2VB6 - chains A and B; structure by X-ray diffraction, 2.30 A resolution.

== Chain A ==
Molecule: Myosin VI
Source organism: Sus scrofa
Notes: fragment: motor domain-insert2, residues 2-277, 304-377, 379-816
Reference sequence: Q29122 (MYO6_PIG); the construct lacks a stretch of the UniProt sequence, so the offset changes along the chain: 2-277 = UniProt 2-277; 304-377 = UniProt 304-377; 378-815 = UniProt 379-816
Sequence (788 residues; row label = number of the first residue in the row; note: 26 numbers in that range are skipped by the numbering (no residue carries them; nothing is unmodelled there)):
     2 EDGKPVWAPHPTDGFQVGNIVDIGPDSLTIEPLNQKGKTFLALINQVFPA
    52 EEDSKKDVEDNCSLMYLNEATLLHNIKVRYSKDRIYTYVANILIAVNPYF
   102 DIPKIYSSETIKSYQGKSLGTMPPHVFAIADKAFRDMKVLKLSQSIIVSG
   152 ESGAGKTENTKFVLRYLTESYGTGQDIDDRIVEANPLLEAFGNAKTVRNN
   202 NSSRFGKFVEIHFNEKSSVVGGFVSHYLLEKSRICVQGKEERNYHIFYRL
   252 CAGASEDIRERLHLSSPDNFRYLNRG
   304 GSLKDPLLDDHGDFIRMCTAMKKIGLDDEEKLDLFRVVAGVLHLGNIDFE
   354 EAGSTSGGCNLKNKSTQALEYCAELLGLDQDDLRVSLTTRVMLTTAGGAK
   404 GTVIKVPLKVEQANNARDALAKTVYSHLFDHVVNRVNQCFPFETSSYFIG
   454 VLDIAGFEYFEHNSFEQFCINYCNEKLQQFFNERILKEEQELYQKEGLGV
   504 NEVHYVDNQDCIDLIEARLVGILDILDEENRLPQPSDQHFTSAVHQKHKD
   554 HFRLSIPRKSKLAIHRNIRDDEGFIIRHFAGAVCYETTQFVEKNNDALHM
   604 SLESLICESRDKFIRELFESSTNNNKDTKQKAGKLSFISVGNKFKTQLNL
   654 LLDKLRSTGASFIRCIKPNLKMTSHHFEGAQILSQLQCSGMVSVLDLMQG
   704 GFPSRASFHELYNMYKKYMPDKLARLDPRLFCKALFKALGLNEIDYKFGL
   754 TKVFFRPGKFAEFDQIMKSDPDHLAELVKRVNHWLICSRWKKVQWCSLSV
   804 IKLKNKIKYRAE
Disordered / not traced: 2-3, 275-277, 304-308, 353-367, 393-409, 503-507, 623-638, 815
Construct notes: conflict Val-547 (Gly548 in Q29122), Arg-572 (Ala573 in Q29122), Asp-573 (Tyr574 in Q29122), Leu-714 (Val715 in Q29122), Tyr-721 (Ser722 in Q29122), Met-722 (Leu723 in Q29122)
Swiss-Prot annotation at these positions:
  - binding site (ATP): Gly-151 to Thr-158
  - modified residue: Ser-267 (Phosphoserine), Thr-405 (Phosphothreonine), Ser-604 (Phosphoserine)
  - region: Phe-665 to Asn-672 (Actin-binding), Lys-782 to Ile-810 (Required for binding calmodulin)

== Chain B ==
Molecule: Calmodulin
Source organism: Gallus gallus
Reference sequence: P62149 (CALM_CHICK); residues 0-148 here correspond to UniProt positions 1-149 (UniProt number = residue number + 1)
Sequence (149 residues; row label = number of the first residue in the row; numbering starts at 0):
     0 MADQLTEEQIAEFKEAFSLFDKDGDGTITTKELGTVMRSLGQNPTEAELQ
    50 DMINEVDADGNGTIDFPEFLTMMARKMKDTDSEEEIREAFRVFDKDGNGF
   100 ISAAELRHVMTNLGEKLTDEEVDEMIRESDIDGDGQVNYEEFVTMMTSK
Disordered / not traced: 0-2, 148
Construct notes: conflict Phe-99 (Tyr100 in P62149), Glu-120 (Gln121 in P62149), Thr-143 (Gln144 in P62149), Ser-147 (Ala148 in P62149)
Swiss-Prot annotation at these positions:
  - binding site (Ca(2+)): Asp-20, Asp-22, Asp-24, Thr-26, Glu-31, Asp-56, Asp-58, Asn-60, Thr-62, Glu-67, Asp-93, Asp-95, Asn-97, Glu-104, Asp-129, Asp-131, Asp-133, Gln-135, Glu-140
  - modified residue: Ala-1 (N-acetylalanine), Lys-115 (N6,N6,N6-trimethyllysine)

== Chain A / chain B interface ==
Contacting residue pairs (87):
  Val-140(A) with Asp-58(B); Asn-60(B)
  His-712(A) with Lys-21(B); Asp-22(B)
  Tyr-715(A) with Lys-115(B)
  Lys-725(A) with Glu-120(B); Glu-123(B), salt bridge
  Arg-728(A) with Lys-115(B); Leu-116(B); Thr-117(B); Glu-120(B), salt bridge
  Arg-732(A) with Lys-13(B); Glu-14(B), salt bridge; Ser-17(B)
  Lys-736(A) with Glu-14(B), salt bridge
  Thr-754(A) with Gly-23(B); Asp-24(B); Gly-25(B)
  Asn-785(A) with Glu-123(B), hydrogen bond
  His-786(A) with Glu-127(B), salt bridge
  Ile-789(A) with Glu-123(B); Met-124(B), hydrophobic; Glu-127(B)
  Cys-790(A) with Met-144(B), hydrophobic
  Arg-792(A) with Met-109(B); Glu-114(B), salt bridge; Lys-115(B), hydrogen bond (side chain-backbone); Leu-116(B)
  Trp-793(A) with Leu-105(B), hydrophobic; Met-124(B), hydrogen bond (side chain-backbone); Ser-128(B); Met-144(B), hydrophobic
  Lys-794(A) with Glu-11(B), salt bridge; Met-144(B); Met-145(B); Ser-147(B), hydrogen bond (side chain-backbone)
  Lys-795(A) with Glu-14(B); Ala-15(B); Ser-17(B); Leu-18(B); Glu-114(B), salt bridge
  Val-796(A) with Phe-92(B), hydrophobic; Met-109(B), hydrophobic
  Gln-797(A) with Phe-141(B), hydrogen bond (side chain-backbone); Met-144(B); Met-145(B)
  Trp-798(A) with Glu-11(B); Phe-12(B), hydrophobic; Ala-15(B); Met-145(B), hydrogen bond (side chain-backbone)
  Cys-799(A) with Ala-15(B); Leu-18(B), hydrophobic; Phe-19(B), hydrophobic; Val-35(B), hydrophobic
  Ser-800(A) with Leu-39(B); Ala-88(B); Phe-92(B)
  Leu-801(A) with Glu-84(B); Met-145(B), hydrophobic
  Ser-802(A) with Phe-12(B); Phe-68(B); Met-72(B)
  Val-803(A) with Phe-19(B), hydrophobic; Val-35(B), hydrophobic; Met-36(B), hydrophobic
  Ile-804(A) with Glu-84(B); Glu-87(B); Ala-88(B)
  Lys-805(A) with Met-72(B); Glu-84(B), salt bridge
  Leu-806(A) with Met-36(B), hydrophobic; Met-51(B); Met-72(B), hydrophobic
  Lys-807(A) with Gln-41(B); Glu-87(B), salt bridge
  Asn-808(A) with Arg-74(B); Glu-84(B), hydrogen bond
  Lys-809(A) with Glu-54(B), salt bridge; Thr-70(B); Met-71(B), hydrogen bond (side chain-backbone); Ala-73(B), hydrogen bond (side chain-backbone)
  Ile-810(A) with Glu-47(B); Met-51(B), hydrophobic
  Tyr-812(A) with Arg-74(B); Lys-75(B)
  Arg-813(A) with Asp-50(B), salt bridge; Glu-54(B)
Also at the interface, not in a pair above, chain A (34 interface residues in all): Ala-727
Also at the interface, not in a pair above, chain B (57 interface residues in all): Gln-8, Leu-32, Pro-43, Met-76, Val-91, Leu-112, Ile-125, Val-136

== Summary ==
The interface between chain A and chain B involves 34 residues on one side and 57 on the other; the contacts
include 9 hydrogen bonds and 12 salt bridges. Polar contacts include Lys-725(A)/Glu-123(B),
Arg-728(A)/Glu-120(B) and Arg-732(A)/Glu-14(B).
Chain A is Myosin VI (Sus scrofa) and chain B is Calmodulin (Gallus gallus); the structure, Myosin VI
(MD-insert2-CaM, Delta Insert1) Post-rigor state (crystal form 2), was determined by X-ray diffraction (same
publication as 2VAS).
